7MUC - chains CC and CH of the 189 polymer chains in the assembly; structure by electron microscopy, 3.80 A resolution.

Chain CC:
Molecule: DotC
Organism: Legionella pneumophila
Reference sequence: O52184 (O52184_LEGPN); numbering as in UniProt (aligned over 1-303)
Chain sequence (303 residues; numbered 1 to 303; the number before each row is that of its first residue):
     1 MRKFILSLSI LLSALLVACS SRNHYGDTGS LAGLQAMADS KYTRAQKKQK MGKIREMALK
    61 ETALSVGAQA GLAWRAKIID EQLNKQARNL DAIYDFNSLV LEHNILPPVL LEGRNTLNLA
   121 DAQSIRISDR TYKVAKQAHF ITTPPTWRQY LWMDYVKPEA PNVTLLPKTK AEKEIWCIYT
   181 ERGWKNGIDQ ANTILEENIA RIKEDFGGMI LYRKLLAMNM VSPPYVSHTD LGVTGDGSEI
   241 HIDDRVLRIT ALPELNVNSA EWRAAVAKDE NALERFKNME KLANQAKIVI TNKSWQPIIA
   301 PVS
Disordered / not traced: 1-27, 36-56, 162-172, 273-303
Reported in the primary citation:
  - post-translational modification sites: Cys19 (citing earlier work)

Chain CH:
Molecule: Type IV secretion protein IcmK
Organism: Legionella pneumophila
Reference sequence: A0A2S6FBG9 (A0A2S6FBG9_LEGPN); numbering as in UniProt (aligned over 1-361)
Chain sequence (361 residues; each row starts with the number of its first residue):
     1 MMKKYDQLCK YCLVIGLTFS MSCSIYAADQ SDDAQQALQQ LRMLQQKLSQ NPSPDAQSGA
    61 GDGGDNAASD STQQPNQSGQ ANAPAANQTA TAGGDGQIIS QDDAEVIDKK AFKDMTRNLY
   121 PLNPEQVVKL KQIYETSEYA KAATPGTPPK PTATSQFVNL SPGSTPPVIR LSQGFVSSLV
   181 FLDSTGAPWP IAAYDLGDPS SFNIQWDKTS NTLMIQATKL YNYGNLAVRL RGLNTPVMLT
   241 LIPGQKAVDY RVDLRVQGYG PNAKSMPTEE GIPPSANDLL LHVLEGVPPP GSRRLVVSGG
   301 DARAWLSNEK MYVRTNLTIL SPGWLASMTS ADGTHAYEMQ KSPVLLVSWH GKVMQLKVEG
   361 L
Disordered / not traced: 1-103

Interface between chain CC and chain CH:
Residue-residue contacts (31; chain CC residue first):
  Leu111(CC) - His282(CH)
  Glu112(CC) - Leu281(CH)
  Glu112(CC) - Leu284(CH)
  Gly113(CC) - Leu281(CH)
  Arg114(CC) - Met328(CH)
  Arg114(CC) - Thr329(CH)  hydrogen bond (backbone-backbone)
  Arg114(CC) - Ala331(CH)
  Thr116(CC) - Ala276(CH)
  Thr116(CC) - Ser327(CH)
  Thr116(CC) - Met328(CH)
  Leu117(CC) - Ala326(CH)
  Leu117(CC) - Ser327(CH)  hydrogen bond (backbone-backbone)
  Asn118(CC) - Pro274(CH)  hydrogen bond (side chain-backbone)
  Asn118(CC) - Ser275(CH)
  Asn118(CC) - Ala276(CH)
  Asn118(CC) - Leu325(CH)
  Asn118(CC) - Ala326(CH)
  Leu119(CC) - Leu325(CH)  hydrogen bond (backbone-backbone)
  Ala120(CC) - Pro273(CH)  hydrophobic
  Ser124(CC) - Pro273(CH)
  Arg126(CC) - Pro273(CH)  hydrogen bond (side chain-backbone)
  Arg126(CC) - Pro274(CH)
  Arg126(CC) - Ser275(CH)
  Lys133(CC) - Asp278(CH)
  Lys133(CC) - Leu281(CH)
  Glu196(CC) - Arg303(CH)  salt bridge
  Glu197(CC) - Arg294(CH)  salt bridge
  Ala200(CC) - Gly286(CH)
  Ala200(CC) - Val287(CH)
  Glu204(CC) - His282(CH)  salt bridge
  Glu204(CC) - Val287(CH)
Other interface residues (no listed pair), chain CC (20 interface residues in all): Asn115, Thr131, Thr193, Arg201
Other interface residues (no listed pair), chain CH (23 interface residues in all): Glu285, Pro288, Trp305, Trp324, Ser330

In short:
20 residues of chain CC face 23 of chain CH across their interface, with 5 hydrogen bonds and 3 salt bridges.
Polar pairs include Glu196(CC)-Arg303(CH), Glu197(CC)-Arg294(CH) and Glu204(CC)-His282(CH). The paper reports
a modification site at Cys19(CC).
Here chain CC is DotC and chain CH is Type IV secretion protein IcmK, both from Legionella pneumophila. Entry
7MUC (Legionella pneumophila Dot/Icm T4SS C1 Reconstruction) was determined by electron microscopy together
with 7MUD, 7MUE, 7MUQ, 7MUS, 7MUV, 7MUW and 7MUY from the same study.
